PDB entry 4QV3 | X-ray diffraction, 3.00 A resolution | chains T and U of the 28 polymer chains in the assembly

[Chain T]
Name: Probable proteasome subunit alpha type-7
From: Saccharomyces cerevisiae
Notes: EC 3.4.25.1
Reference sequence: P21242 (PSA7_YEAST); residues -3 to 284 here correspond to UniProt positions 1-288 (UniProt number = residue number + 4)
Sequence (288 residues; row label = number of the first residue in the row; numbers below 1 keep their minus sign (Met-3 is residue -3)):
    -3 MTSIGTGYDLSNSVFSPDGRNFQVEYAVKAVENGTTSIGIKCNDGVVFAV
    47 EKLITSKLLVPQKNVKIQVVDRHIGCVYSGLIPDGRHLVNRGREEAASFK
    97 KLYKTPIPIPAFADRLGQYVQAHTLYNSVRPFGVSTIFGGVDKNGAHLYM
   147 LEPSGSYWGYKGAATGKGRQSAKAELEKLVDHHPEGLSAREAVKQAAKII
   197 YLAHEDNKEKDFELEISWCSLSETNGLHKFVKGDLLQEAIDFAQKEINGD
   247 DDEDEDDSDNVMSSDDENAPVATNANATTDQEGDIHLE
Not modelled in the structure: -3 to 1, 245-284
Swiss-Prot annotation at these positions:
  - modified residue: Thr-2 (N-acetylthreonine)

[Chain U]
Name: Proteasome subunit alpha type-1
From: Saccharomyces cerevisiae
Notes: EC 3.4.25.1
Reference sequence: P21243 (PSA1_YEAST); residues -8 to 243 here correspond to UniProt positions 1-252 (UniProt number = residue number + 9)
Sequence (252 residues; numbered -8 to 243; the number before each row is that of its first residue; numbers below 1 keep their minus sign (Met-8 is residue -8)):
    -8 MSGAAAASAAGYDRHITIFSPEGRLYQVEYAFKATNQTNINSLAVRGKDC
    42 TVVISQKKVPDKLLDPTTVSYIFCISRTIGMVVNGPIPDARNAALRAKAE
    92 AAEFRYKYGYDMPCDVLAKRMANLSQIYTQRAYMRPLGVILTFVSVDEEL
   142 GPSIYKTDPAGYYVGYKATATGPKQQEITTNLENHFKKSKIDHINEESWE
   192 KVVEFAITHMIDALGTEFSKNDLEVGVATKDKFFTLSAENIEERLVAIAE
   242 QD
Not modelled in the structure: -8 to 1, 243

[Interface between chain T and chain U]
Residue-residue contacts (63; chain T residue first):
  Thr2(T) with His6(U)
  Gly3(T) with His6(U)
  Tyr4(T) with Arg5(U); His6(U); Tyr21(U)
  Ser9(T) with Arg126(U)
  Val10(T) with His6(U); Gln18(U)
  Phe11(T) with Gln18(U), hydrogen bond (backbone-side chain); Tyr21(U); Ala22(U), hydrophobic; Ala25(U), hydrophobic; Arg126(U); Pro127(U); Gly129(U)
  Ser12(T) with Tyr21(U)
  Pro13(T) with Tyr21(U), hydrophobic; Lys24(U), hydrogen bond (backbone-side chain)
  Asp14(T) with Lys24(U)
  Gly15(T) with Tyr21(U); Ala25(U)
  Lys37(T) with Asp56(U), salt bridge
  Gln114(T) with Arg82(U), hydrogen bond (side chain-backbone); Asn83(U); Leu86(U)
  Gln117(T) with Pro79(U); Asp80(U); Asn83(U), hydrogen bond; Arg126(U)
  Thr120(T) with Arg126(U), hydrogen bond (backbone-side chain)
  Leu121(T) with Tyr124(U); Arg126(U); Leu128(U), hydrophobic
  Tyr122(T) with Tyr124(U); Met125(U), hydrophobic
  Ser150(T) with Pro79(U)
  Gly151(T) with Pro79(U)
  Ser152(T) with Ile78(U); Pro79(U)
  Tyr153(T) with Arg82(U), hydrogen bond (backbone-side chain)
  Trp154(T) with Leu55(U), hydrophobic; Thr59(U); Val60(U), hydrophobic; Ser61(U); Tyr62(U); Ile78(U), hydrophobic; Arg82(U)
  Gly155(T) with Leu55(U); Asp56(U), hydrogen bond (backbone-backbone); Thr59(U), hydrogen bond (backbone-side chain)
  Tyr156(T) with Leu54(U); Leu55(U); Asp56(U)
  Lys157(T) with Leu54(U), hydrogen bond (backbone-backbone); Leu55(U)
  Gly158(T) with Leu54(U)
  Lys169(T) with Leu54(U)
  Leu172(T) with Leu54(U), hydrophobic
  Glu173(T) with Asp52(U); Lys53(U); Leu54(U)
  Val176(T) with Leu54(U), hydrophobic
  Asp177(T) with Lys53(U), salt bridge
Other interface residues (no listed pair), chain T (32 interface residues in all): Asp110, Tyr145
Other interface residues (no listed pair), chain U (29 interface residues in all): Pro57

[In short]
Chain T and chain U form an interface of 32 and 29 residues respectively, with 9 hydrogen bonds and 2 salt
bridges. Among the polar pairs are Lys37(T)-Asp56(U), Asp177(T)-Lys53(U) and Phe11(T)-Gln18(U).
Here chain T is Probable proteasome subunit alpha type-7 and chain U is Proteasome subunit alpha type-1, both
from Saccharomyces cerevisiae. Entry 4QV3 (yCP beta5-M45V mutant) was determined by X-ray diffraction together
with 4QUX, 4QUY, 4QV0, 4QV1, 4QV4, 4QV5 and 42 further entries from the same study.
